9JLF - chains a and A of the 8 polymer chains in the assembly; structure by electron microscopy, 3.30 A resolution.

# Chain a (and A)
Protein: Portal protein
Organism: Escherichia phage FCWL1
Notes: chain A of this document is another copy of the same molecule, construct and numbering; everything in this record applies to it too
UniProt: A0AAX4MU40 (A0AAX4MU40_9CAUD); numbering as in UniProt (aligned over 1-444)
Chain sequence (444 residues; each row starts with the number of its first residue):
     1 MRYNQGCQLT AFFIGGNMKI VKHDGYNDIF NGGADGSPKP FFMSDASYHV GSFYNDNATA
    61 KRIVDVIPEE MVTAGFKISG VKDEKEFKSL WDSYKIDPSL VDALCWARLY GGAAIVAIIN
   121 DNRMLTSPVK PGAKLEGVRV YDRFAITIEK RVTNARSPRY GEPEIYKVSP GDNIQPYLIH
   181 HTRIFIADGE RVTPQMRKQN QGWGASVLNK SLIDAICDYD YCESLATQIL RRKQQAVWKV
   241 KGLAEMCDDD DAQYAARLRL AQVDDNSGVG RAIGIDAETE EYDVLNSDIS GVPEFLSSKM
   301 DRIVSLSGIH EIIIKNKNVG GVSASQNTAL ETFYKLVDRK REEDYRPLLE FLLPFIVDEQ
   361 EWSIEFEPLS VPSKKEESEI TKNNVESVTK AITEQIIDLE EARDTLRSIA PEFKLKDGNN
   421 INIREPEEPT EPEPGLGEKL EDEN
Disordered / not traced: 1-45, 420-444

# How chain a and chain A interact
Residue-residue contacts - 114 pairs, chain a then chain A:
  P158(a) - E136(A)
  Y160(a) - R139(A)  hydrogen bond
  R191(a) - Y54(A)
  R191(a) - D65(A)  salt bridge
  R191(a) - V101(A)
  R191(a) - D102(A)  salt bridge
  R191(a) - C105(A)
  V192(a) - W106(A)
  T193(a) - Y54(A)
  T193(a) - W106(A)
  P194(a) - W106(A)
  P194(a) - D142(A)
  N209(a) - A58(A)
  S211(a) - D56(A)
  S211(a) - A58(A)
  Y221(a) - R231(A)  hydrogen bond
  C222(a) - L230(A)  hydrophobic
  L225(a) - R231(A)
  I229(a) - L230(A)  hydrophobic
  I229(a) - K233(A)
  R231(a) - D265(A)  hydrogen bond (side chain-backbone)
  R231(a) - S267(A)  hydrogen bond (side chain-backbone)
  R231(a) - G268(A)
  R231(a) - V269(A)  hydrogen bond (backbone-backbone)
  R232(a) - Q234(A)
  R232(a) - D264(A)  salt bridge
  R232(a) - S267(A)
  Q234(a) - G268(A)
  Q234(a) - V269(A)
  Q235(a) - S267(A)  hydrogen bond
  Q235(a) - G268(A)
  Q235(a) - R271(A)
  Q235(a) - I273(A)
  A236(a) - A272(A)
  A236(a) - I273(A)  hydrogen bond (backbone-backbone)
  V237(a) - I273(A)
  V237(a) - I275(A)  hydrophobic
  W238(a) - I273(A)  hydrogen bond (backbone-backbone)
  W238(a) - G274(A)
  W238(a) - I275(A)  hydrogen bond (backbone-backbone)
  K239(a) - I275(A)
  V240(a) - I275(A)  hydrogen bond (backbone-backbone)
  V240(a) - D276(A)
  V240(a) - A277(A)  hydrogen bond (backbone-backbone)
  K241(a) - A277(A)
  K241(a) - E278(A)
  L243(a) - D276(A)  hydrogen bond (backbone-side chain)
  A244(a) - D276(A)  hydrogen bond (backbone-side chain)
  D248(a) - R259(A)  salt bridge
  D264(a) - G270(A)
  D264(a) - R271(A)
  D264(a) - A272(A)  hydrogen bond (side chain-backbone)
  L285(a) - Y282(A)
  S287(a) - N286(A)  hydrogen bond
  D288(a) - K233(A)  salt bridge
  S290(a) - I289(A)
  F295(a) - A226(A)
  F295(a) - L230(A)  hydrophobic
  K299(a) - E223(A)  salt bridge
  K299(a) - T227(A)
  D301(a) - K317(A)  salt bridge
  R302(a) - Y219(A)
  R302(a) - D220(A)  salt bridge
  R302(a) - E223(A)
  S305(a) - I314(A)  hydrogen bond (side chain-backbone)
  S305(a) - K315(A)
  G308(a) - N316(A)  hydrogen bond (backbone-side chain)
  I309(a) - N316(A)  hydrogen bond (backbone-side chain)
  H310(a) - N316(A)  hydrogen bond
  H310(a) - K317(A)
  H310(a) - N318(A)
  E311(a) - K317(A)
  G321(a) - G320(A)
  V322(a) - G320(A)
  V322(a) - V322(A)
  V322(a) - S323(A)
  A324(a) - S323(A)
  S325(a) - N318(A)  hydrogen bond (backbone-side chain)
  S325(a) - V322(A)  hydrogen bond (side chain-backbone)
  S325(a) - S323(A)  hydrogen bond (side chain-backbone)
  S325(a) - Q326(A)  hydrogen bond
  T328(a) - N318(A)
  T328(a) - Q326(A)  hydrogen bond
  A329(a) - N318(A)
  E331(a) - L330(A)
  K335(a) - E70(A)  salt bridge
  K335(a) - Y334(A)
  R339(a) - E69(A)  salt bridge
  R339(a) - E70(A)
  R339(a) - T73(A)
  E350(a) - K95(A)
  P368(a) - K374(A)  hydrogen bond (backbone-side chain)
  E379(a) - K375(A)
  I380(a) - K374(A)
  I380(a) - K375(A)
  I380(a) - S378(A)
  N383(a) - K375(A)
  N383(a) - K382(A)
  N384(a) - S378(A)
  E386(a) - K382(A)
  S387(a) - V385(A)
  S387(a) - F413(A)
  V388(a) - F413(A)  hydrophobic
  A391(a) - V385(A)  hydrophobic
  E394(a) - T389(A)  hydrogen bond
  I396(a) - L399(A)  hydrophobic
  I397(a) - L415(A)  hydrophobic
  E401(a) - L415(A)
  D404(a) - K414(A)
  T405(a) - E412(A)
  T405(a) - F413(A)
  T405(a) - K414(A)  hydrogen bond (side chain-backbone)
  S408(a) - K414(A)  hydrogen bond
  I409(a) - E412(A)
Interface residues without a listed pair, chain a (81 interface residues in all): K210, G242, Q253, L260, E281, N286, E294, V304, L306, E342, E343, E361, S370, P372, E376
Interface residues without a listed pair, chain A (77 interface residues in all): G51, N57, T59, R62, S89, Y110, D283, V284, V292, P293, T381, D398, R403

# Overview
81 residues of chain a and 77 residues of chain A are in contact, with 28 hydrogen bonds and 10 salt bridges.
Among the polar pairs are R191(a)-D65(A), R191(a)-D102(A) and R232(a)-D264(A).
Both chains are Portal protein (Escherichia phage FCWL1). Entry 9JLF (Cryo-EM Structure of Bacteriophage FCWL1
head-to-tail interface) was determined by electron microscopy, deposited together with 9KMG and 9KMH.
